7NKK - chains H and T of the 12 polymer chains in the assembly; structure by electron microscopy, 3.60 A resolution.

== Chain H ==
Protein: ATP synthase epsilon chain
Source organism: Mycobacterium smegmatis (strain ATCC 700084 / mc(2)155)
UniProtKB: A0R1Z9 (ATPE_MYCS2); numbering as in UniProt (aligned over 1-121)
Amino-acid sequence (121 residues; numbered 1 to 121; the number before each row is that of its first residue):
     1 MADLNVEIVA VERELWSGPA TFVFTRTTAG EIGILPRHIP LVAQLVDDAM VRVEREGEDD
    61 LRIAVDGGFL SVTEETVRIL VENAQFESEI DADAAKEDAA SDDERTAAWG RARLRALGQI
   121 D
Not modelled in the structure: 1-2, 121

== Chain T ==
Protein: ATP synthase subunit c
Source organism: Mycolicibacterium smegmatis (strain ATCC 700084 / mc(2)155)
UniProtKB: A0R205 (A0R205_MYCS2); residue numbers follow UniProt; this construct covers 1-86
Amino-acid sequence (86 residues; row label = number of the first residue in the row):
     1 MDLDPNAIIT AGALIGGGLI MGGGAIGAGI GDGIAGNALI SGIARQPEAQ GRLFTPFFIT
    61 VGLVEAAYFI NLAFMALFVF ATPGLQ
Not modelled in the structure: 1

== Interface between chain H and chain T ==
Pairs across the interface (10; chain H residue first):
  Gly33(H) - Gln46(T)  hydrogen bond (backbone-side chain)
  Leu35(H) - Glu48(T)
  Pro36(H) - Glu48(T)
  Arg37(H) - Arg45(T)
  Arg37(H) - Pro47(T)
  Arg37(H) - Glu48(T)  salt bridge
  His38(H) - Arg45(T)
  His38(H) - Gln46(T)
  Ile39(H) - Ala44(T)
  Ile39(H) - Arg45(T)  hydrogen bond (backbone-backbone)
Other interface residues (no listed pair), chain H (9 interface residues in all): Ile32, Ile34, Leu41

== Overview ==
Chain H and chain T form an interface of 9 and 5 residues respectively, with 2 hydrogen bonds and 1 salt
bridge. Polar pairs include Arg37(H)-Glu48(T), Gly33(H)-Gln46(T) and Ile39(H)-Arg45(T).
Here chain H is ATP synthase epsilon chain (Mycobacterium smegmatis (strain ATCC 700084 / mc(2)155)) and chain
T is ATP synthase subunit c (Mycolicibacterium smegmatis (strain ATCC 700084 / mc(2)155)). Entry 7NKK
(Mycobacterium smegmatis ATP synthase rotor state 2) was determined by electron microscopy, deposited together
with 7NJK, 7NJL, 7NJM, 7NJN, 7NJO, 7NJP and 20 further entries.
